Entry 6XMU (electron microscopy, 3.30 A resolution); this record covers chains A and B.

[Chain A]
Protein: P5A-type ATPase
From: Saccharomyces cerevisiae (strain ATCC 204508 / S288c)
Notes: EC 7.2.2.-
Reference sequence: P39986 (ATC6_YEAST); residue numbers follow UniProt; this construct covers 1-1215
Sequence (1239 residues; numbered 1 to 1239; the number before each row is that of its first residue):
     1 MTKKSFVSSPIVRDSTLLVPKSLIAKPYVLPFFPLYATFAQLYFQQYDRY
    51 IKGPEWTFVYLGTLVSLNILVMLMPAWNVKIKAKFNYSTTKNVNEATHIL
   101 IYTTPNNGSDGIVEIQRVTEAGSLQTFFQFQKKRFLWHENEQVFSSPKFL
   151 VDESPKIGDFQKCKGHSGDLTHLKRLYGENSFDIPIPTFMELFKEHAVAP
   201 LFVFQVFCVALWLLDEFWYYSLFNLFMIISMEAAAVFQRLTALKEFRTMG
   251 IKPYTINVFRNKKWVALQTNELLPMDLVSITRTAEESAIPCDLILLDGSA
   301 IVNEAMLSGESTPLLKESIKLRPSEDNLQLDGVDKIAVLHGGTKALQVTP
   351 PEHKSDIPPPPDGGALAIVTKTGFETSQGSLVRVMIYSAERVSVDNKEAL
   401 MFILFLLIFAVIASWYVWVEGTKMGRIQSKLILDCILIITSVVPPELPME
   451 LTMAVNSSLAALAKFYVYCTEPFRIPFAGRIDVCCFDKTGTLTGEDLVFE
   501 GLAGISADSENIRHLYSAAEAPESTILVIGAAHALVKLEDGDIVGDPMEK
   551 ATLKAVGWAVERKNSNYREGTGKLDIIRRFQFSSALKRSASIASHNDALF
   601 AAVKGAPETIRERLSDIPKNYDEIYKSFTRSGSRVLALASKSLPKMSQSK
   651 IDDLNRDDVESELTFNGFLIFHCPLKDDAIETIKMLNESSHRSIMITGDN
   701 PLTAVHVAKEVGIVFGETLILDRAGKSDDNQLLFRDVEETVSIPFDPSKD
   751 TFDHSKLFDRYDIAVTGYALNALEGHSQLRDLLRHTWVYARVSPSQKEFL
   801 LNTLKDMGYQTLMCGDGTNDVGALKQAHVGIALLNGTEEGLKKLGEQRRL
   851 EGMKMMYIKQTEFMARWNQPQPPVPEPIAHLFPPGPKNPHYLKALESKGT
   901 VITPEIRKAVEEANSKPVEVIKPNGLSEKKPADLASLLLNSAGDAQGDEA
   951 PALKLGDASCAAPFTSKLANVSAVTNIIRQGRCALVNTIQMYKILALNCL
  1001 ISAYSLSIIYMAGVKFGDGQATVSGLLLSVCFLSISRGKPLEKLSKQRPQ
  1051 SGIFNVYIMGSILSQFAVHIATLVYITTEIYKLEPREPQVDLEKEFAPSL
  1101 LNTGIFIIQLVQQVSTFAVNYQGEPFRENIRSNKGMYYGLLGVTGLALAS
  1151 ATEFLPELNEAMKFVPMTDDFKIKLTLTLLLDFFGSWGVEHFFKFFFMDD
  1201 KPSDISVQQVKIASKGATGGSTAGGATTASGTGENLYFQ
Unresolved in the structure: 1-3, 45-54, 391-394, 646-652, 853-949, 1212-1239
Sequence notes: expression tag (1216-1239)
Metal / ion sites: Mg2+: Asp-487, Thr-489, Asp-816
Residues lining bound ligands: beryllium trifluoride (BEF): Gly-309, Asp-487, Lys-488, Thr-489, Ile-696, Thr-697, Gly-698, Lys-797, Asp-816, Asn-819
UniProt features mapped onto this chain:
  - region: Lys-156 to Pro-185 (A-domain), Tyr-466 to Glu-495 (P-domain), Lys-954 to Ala-969 (P-domain)
  - active site: Asp-487 (4-aspartylphosphate intermediate)
  - binding site (ATP): Asp-487 to Thr-489, Phe-582, Arg-634, Asp-699, Asp-816 to Asp-820
  - binding site (Mg(2+)): Asp-487, Thr-489, Asp-816
  - modified residue (Phosphoserine): Ser-324, Ser-936
  - mutagenesis: Asp-487 (D487N: Loss of ATPase activity)
From the paper describing this entry:
  - binding site for beryllium trifluoride: Asp-487
  - catalytic residues: Asp-487 (citing earlier work)

[Chain B]
Protein: Putative endogenous substrate transmembrane helix
From: Saccharomyces cerevisiae (strain ATCC 204508 / S288c)
Sequence (20 residues; row label = number of the first residue in the row; X marks 20 residues of unknown identity (built as UNK)):
     1 XXXXXXXXXXXXXXXXXXXX

[How chain A and chain B interact]
Chain A side of the interface, 6 residues: Met-227, Met-231, Pro-445, Glu-446, Met-449, Met-453
Interface features reported in the paper:
  - interface residues, chain A: Met-227(A), Met-231(A), Pro-445(A), Met-449(A), Met-453(A)

[Overview]
Chain A and chain B make no direct contact in this assembly. Chain A binds beryllium trifluoride. Curated
annotation (UniProt) lists active-site residue Asp-487(A), 11 ATP-binding residues, 3 Mg2+-binding residues
and one mutagenesis site on chain A. From the paper: the catalytic residue Asp-487(A); a binding site for
beryllium trifluoride at Asp-487(A).
Chain A is P5A-type ATPase and chain B is Putative endogenous substrate transmembrane helix, both from
Saccharomyces cerevisiae (strain ATCC 204508 / S288c); the structure, Structure of P5A-ATPase Spf1, endogenous
substrate-bound, was determined by electron microscopy, deposited together with 6XMP, 6XMQ, 6XMS and 6XMT.
